4C9T - chains E and F of the 6 polymer chains in the assembly; structure by X-ray diffraction, 1.98 A resolution.

[Chain E (and F)]
Protein: Chalcone isomerase
Organism: Eubacterium ramulus
Notes: EC 5.5.1.6; chain F of this document is another copy of the same molecule, construct and numbering; everything in this record applies to it too
Chain sequence (282 residues; each row starts with the number of its first residue):
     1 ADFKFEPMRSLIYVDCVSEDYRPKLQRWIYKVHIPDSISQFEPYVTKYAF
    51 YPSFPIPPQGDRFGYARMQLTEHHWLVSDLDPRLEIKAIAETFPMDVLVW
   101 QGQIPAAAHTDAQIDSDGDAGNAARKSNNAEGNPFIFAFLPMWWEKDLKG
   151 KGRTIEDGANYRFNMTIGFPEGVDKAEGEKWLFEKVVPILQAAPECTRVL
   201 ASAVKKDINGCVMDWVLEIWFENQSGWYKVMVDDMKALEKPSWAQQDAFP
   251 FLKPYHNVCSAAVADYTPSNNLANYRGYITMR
Unresolved in the structure: 108-129
Modified residues: Mse8, Mse68, Mse95, Mse142, Mse165, Mse213, Mse231, Mse235, Mse281 (selenomethionine; parent Met)

[Chain E / chain F interface]
Residue-residue contacts (82):
  Arg9(E) with Mse281(F); Arg282(F)
  Glu19(E) with Pro55(F); Gln224(F)
  Asp20(E) with Asn223(F); Gln224(F); Ser225(F), hydrogen bond
  Arg22(E) with Phe54(F); Pro55(F)
  Pro23(E) with Ala159(F); Glu222(F)
  Lys24(E) with Glu222(F), salt bridge
  Gln26(E) with Phe54(F); Ala264(F)
  Arg27(E) with Ile155(F), hydrogen bond (side chain-backbone); Gly158(F), hydrogen bond (side chain-backbone); Ala159(F)
  Tyr30(E) with Tyr266(F), hydrophobic
  Tyr51(E) with Mse281(F), hydrophobic
  Phe54(E) with Arg22(F); Gln26(F)
  Pro55(E) with Glu19(F); Arg22(F)
  His74(E) with Arg282(F), hydrogen bond
  Mse142(E) with Arg282(F), hydrogen bond (backbone-side chain)
  Trp143(E) with Arg282(F)
  Trp144(E) with Arg282(F), hydrogen bond (side chain-backbone)
  Ile155(E) with Arg27(F), hydrogen bond (backbone-side chain); Thr280(F)
  Glu156(E) with Arg27(F); Lys31(F), salt bridge
  Gly158(E) with Arg27(F), hydrogen bond (backbone-side chain)
  Ala159(E) with Pro23(F); Arg27(F)
  Arg162(E) with Mse281(F), hydrogen bond (side chain-backbone); Arg282(F), hydrogen bond (side chain-backbone)
  Glu218(E) with Mse281(F)
  Glu222(E) with Pro23(F); Lys24(F), salt bridge
  Asn223(E) with Asp20(F)
  Gln224(E) with Glu19(F); Asp20(F), hydrogen bond (backbone-side chain)
  Ser225(E) with Asp20(F), hydrogen bond
  Val263(E) with Mse281(F), hydrophobic
  Ala264(E) with Gln26(F)
  Asp265(E) with Tyr278(F); Ile279(F); Thr280(F); Mse281(F), hydrogen bond (backbone-backbone)
  Tyr266(E) with Tyr30(F), hydrophobic; Tyr275(F); Gly277(F); Tyr278(F), hydrophobic; Ile279(F)
  Pro268(E) with Pro268(F), hydrophobic; Ser269(F)
  Ser269(E) with Pro268(F)
  Ala273(E) with Arg276(F), hydrogen bond (backbone-side chain)
  Asn274(E) with Asn274(F); Arg276(F)
  Tyr275(E) with Tyr266(F)
  Arg276(E) with Ala273(F), hydrogen bond (side chain-backbone); Asn274(F)
  Gly277(E) with Tyr266(F)
  Tyr278(E) with Asp265(F); Tyr266(F), hydrophobic
  Ile279(E) with Asp265(F); Tyr266(F)
  Thr280(E) with Ile155(F); Asp265(F)
  Mse281(E) with Arg9(F); Tyr51(F), hydrophobic; Arg162(F), hydrogen bond (backbone-side chain); Glu218(F); Val263(F), hydrophobic; Asp265(F), hydrogen bond (backbone-backbone)
  Arg282(E) with Arg9(F); His74(F), hydrogen bond; Mse142(F), hydrogen bond (side chain-backbone); Trp143(F); Trp144(F), hydrogen bond (backbone-side chain); Arg162(F), hydrogen bond (backbone-side chain)
Other interface residues (no listed pair), chain E (46 interface residues in all): Lys31, Glu72, Asn160, Tyr161
Other interface residues (no listed pair), chain F (46 interface residues in all): Glu72, Glu156, Asn160, Tyr161

[In short]
The chain E/chain F interface involves 46 residues from each chain; the contacts include 21 hydrogen bonds and
3 salt bridges. Polar contacts include Lys24(E)-Glu222(F), Glu156(E)-Lys31(F) and Asp20(E)-Ser225(F).
Chain E and chain F are both Chalcone isomerase (Eubacterium ramulus); the structure, BACTERIAL CHALCONE
ISOMERASE IN open CONFORMATION FROM EUBACTERIUM RAMULUS AT 2.0 A RESOLUTION, SelenoMet derivative, was
determined by X-ray diffraction, deposited together with 4D06 and 4C9S.
